1BX9 - chains A and B; structure by X-ray diffraction, 2.60 A resolution.

== Chain A ==
Name: Glutathione S-transferase
Source organism: Arabidopsis thaliana
UniProt: P46422 (GTH4_ARATH); residues 0-210 here correspond to UniProt positions 2-212 (UniProt number = residue number + 2)
Amino-acid sequence (211 residues; numbered 0 to 210; the number before each row is that of its first residue; numbering starts at 0):
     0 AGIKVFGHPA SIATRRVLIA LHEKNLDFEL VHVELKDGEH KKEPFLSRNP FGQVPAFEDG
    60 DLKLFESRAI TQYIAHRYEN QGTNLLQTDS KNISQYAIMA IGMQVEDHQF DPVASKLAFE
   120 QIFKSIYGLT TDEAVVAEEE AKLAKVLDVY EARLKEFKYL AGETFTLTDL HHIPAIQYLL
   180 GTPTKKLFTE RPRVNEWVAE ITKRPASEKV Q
Not modelled in the structure: 0

== Chain B ==
Name: FOE-4053-glutathione conjugate GGL-FOE-GLY
Amino-acid sequence (3 residues; row label = number of the first residue in the row):
   101 XCG
Modified residues: GGL (gamma-L-glutamic acid) at position 101; C102 (2-(2-amino-3-oxo-propylsulfanyl)-N-(4-fluoro-phenyl)-N-isopropyl-acetamide; FOE)

== Chain A / chain B interface ==
Contacting residue pairs (18; chain A residue first):
  S10(A) - C102(B)
  I11(A) - C102(B)
  A12(A) - GGL_101(B)
  R15(A) - GGL_101(B)
  H39(A) - G103(B)
  K40(A) - G103(B)  hydrogen bond (side chain-backbone)
  G51(A) - G103(B)
  Q52(A) - GGL_101(B)
  Q52(A) - C102(B)
  Q52(A) - G103(B)
  V53(A) - GGL_101(B)
  V53(A) - C102(B)  hydrogen bond (backbone-backbone)
  P54(A) - GGL_101(B)
  E65(A) - GGL_101(B)  hydrogen bond (side chain-backbone)
  S66(A) - GGL_101(B)  hydrogen bond (side chain-backbone)
  R67(A) - GGL_101(B)  hydrogen bond (side chain-backbone)
  S114(A) - C102(B)
  F122(A) - C102(B)
Other interface residues (no listed pair), chain A (17 interface residues in all): A9, F118

== In short ==
The interface between chain A and chain B involves 17 residues on one side and 3 on the other; the contacts
include 5 hydrogen bonds. Among the polar pairs are K40(A)-G103(B), E65(A)-GGL_101(B) and S66(A)-GGL_101(B).
Chain A is Glutathione S-transferase (Arabidopsis thaliana) and chain B is FOE-4053-glutathione conjugate
GGL-FOE-GLY; the structure, Glutathione S-transferase in complex with herbicide, was determined by X-ray
diffraction together with 1BYE from the same study.
